2IB9 - chains C and D of the 4 polymer chains in the assembly; structure by X-ray diffraction, 2.05 A resolution.

# Chain C (and D)
Name: Acetyl-CoA acetyltransferase
Source organism: Homo sapiens
Notes: EC 2.3.1.9; chain D of this document is another copy of the same molecule, construct and numbering; everything in this record applies to it too
UniProt: P24752 (THIL_HUMAN); numbering as in UniProt (aligned over 34-427)
Sequence (395 residues; numbered 33 to 427; the number before each row is that of its first residue):
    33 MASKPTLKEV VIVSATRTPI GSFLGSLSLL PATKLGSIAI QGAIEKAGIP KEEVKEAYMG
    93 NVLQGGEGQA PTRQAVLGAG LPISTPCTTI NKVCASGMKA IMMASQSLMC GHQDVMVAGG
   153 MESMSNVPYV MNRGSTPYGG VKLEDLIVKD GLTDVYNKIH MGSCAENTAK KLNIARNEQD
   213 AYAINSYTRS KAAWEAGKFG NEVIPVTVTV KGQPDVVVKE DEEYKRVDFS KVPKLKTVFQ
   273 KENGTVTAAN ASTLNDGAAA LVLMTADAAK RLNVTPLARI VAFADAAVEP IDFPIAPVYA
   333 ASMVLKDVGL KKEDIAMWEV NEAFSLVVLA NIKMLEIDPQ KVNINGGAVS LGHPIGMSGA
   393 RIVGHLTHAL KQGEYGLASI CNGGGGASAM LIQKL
Not modelled in the structure: 33-35 (chain D: 33-34)
Sequence notes: initiating methionine (33); engineered mutation Ala34 (Val in P24752)
Metal / ion sites: K+: Tyr219, Ala280, Ala281, Ala283, Val381
Swiss-Prot annotation at these positions:
  - active site: Cys126 (Acyl-thioester intermediate), Cys413 (Proton donor/acceptor)
  - binding site (CoA): Tyr219, Arg258 to Asp260, Lys263, Ser284
  - binding site (K(+)): Tyr219, Ala280, Ala281, Ala283, Val381
  - site: His385 (Increases nucleophilicity of active site Cys)
  - modified residue: Lys66 (N6-acetyllysine), Lys78 (N6-succinyllysine), Lys174 (N6-acetyllysine), Lys181 (N6-acetyllysine), Lys190 (N6-acetyllysine), Lys202 (N6-acetyllysine), Lys223 (N6-acetyllysine), Lys230 (N6-acetyllysine), Lys243 (N6-succinyllysine), Lys251 (N6-acetyllysine), Lys257 (N6-acetyllysine), Lys263 (N6-acetyllysine), Lys266 (N6-succinyllysine), Lys268 (N6-succinyllysine), Lys273 (N6-acetyllysine), Lys338 (N6-acetyllysine)

# Interface between chain C and chain D
Pairs across the interface (140; chain C residue first):
  Pro37(C) with Thr38(D); Lys40(D); Met141(D); Cys142(D)
  Thr38(C) with Pro37(D); Thr38(D), hydrogen bond (backbone-backbone)
  Leu39(C) with Leu39(D), hydrophobic; Cys142(D)
  Lys40(C) with Ser35(D), hydrogen bond (side chain-backbone)
  Phe55(C) with Arg165(D)
  Glu88(C) with Lys131(D), salt bridge; Asp317(D)
  Tyr90(C) with Lys131(D), hydrogen bond; Met135(D)
  Gln96(C) with Gln96(D); Asn123(D), hydrogen bond; Asp182(D)
  Gly97(C) with Asp182(D)
  Gly98(C) with Leu178(D); Lys181(D), hydrogen bond (backbone-side chain); Asp182(D), hydrogen bond (backbone-side chain)
  Glu99(C) with Asp182(D)
  Gly100(C) with Lys181(D); Asp182(D), hydrogen bond (backbone-side chain)
  Gln101(C) with Lys181(D); Asp182(D); Gly183(D), hydrogen bond (side chain-backbone); Thr185(D); Asp186(D); Val187(D); Met193(D), hydrogen bond; Gly415(D); Gly416(D), hydrogen bond (side chain-backbone)
  Ala102(C) with Val125(D), hydrophobic
  Arg105(C) with Tyr188(D); Ala319(D); Val320(D), hydrogen bond (side chain-backbone); Gly416(D), hydrogen bond (side chain-backbone)
  Gln106(C) with Val187(D); Tyr188(D), hydrogen bond (backbone-side chain)
  Leu109(C) with Tyr188(D)
  Ile115(C) with Ala319(D); Val320(D); Glu321(D)
  Ser116(C) with Ala319(D)
  Pro118(C) with Asp317(D)
  Cys119(C) with Lys124(D)
  Thr120(C) with Ile122(D); Asn123(D); Lys124(D); Lys131(D)
  Thr121(C) with Ile122(D); Asn123(D), hydrogen bond (backbone-backbone)
  Ile122(C) with Thr120(D); Thr121(D); Ile122(D), hydrophobic; Met135(D), hydrophobic
  Asn123(C) with Gln96(D), hydrogen bond; Thr120(D); Thr121(D), hydrogen bond (backbone-backbone)
  Lys124(C) with Cys119(D); Thr120(D)
  Val125(C) with Ala102(D), hydrophobic
  Lys131(C) with Glu88(D), salt bridge; Tyr90(D), hydrogen bond; Thr120(D)
  Met135(C) with Tyr90(D); Ile122(D), hydrophobic; Met135(D), hydrophobic
  Gln138(C) with Ser139(D), hydrogen bond; Cys142(D); His144(D), hydrogen bond
  Ser139(C) with Gln138(D)
  Met141(C) with Pro37(D); Cys142(D), hydrophobic; His144(D)
  Cys142(C) with Pro37(D); Leu39(D); Gln138(D); Met141(D), hydrophobic; Cys142(D), hydrophobic
  Gly143(C) with Pro37(D)
  His144(C) with Gln138(D), hydrogen bond; Met141(D); Phe315(D)
  Met156(C) with Arg165(D)
  Ser157(C) with Arg165(D)
  Val159(C) with Arg165(D), hydrogen bond (backbone-side chain)
  Pro160(C) with Val162(D), hydrophobic; Met163(D)
  Tyr161(C) with Tyr161(D); Val162(D); Met163(D), hydrogen bond (backbone-backbone); Arg165(D), hydrogen bond
  Val162(C) with Pro160(D), hydrophobic; Tyr161(D); Val162(D), hydrophobic
  Met163(C) with Pro160(D); Tyr161(D), hydrogen bond (backbone-backbone)
  Asn164(C) with Tyr161(D)
  Arg165(C) with Phe55(D); Ser157(D); Val159(D), hydrogen bond (side chain-backbone); Tyr161(D), hydrogen bond; Asp177(D), salt bridge; Ile179(D)
  Asp177(C) with Arg165(D), salt bridge
  Leu178(C) with Gly98(D)
  Ile179(C) with Arg165(D)
  Lys181(C) with Gly98(D), hydrogen bond (side chain-backbone); Gly100(D); Gln101(D)
  Asp182(C) with Gln96(D); Gly97(D); Gly98(D), hydrogen bond (side chain-backbone); Glu99(D); Gly100(D), hydrogen bond (side chain-backbone); Gln101(D)
  Gly183(C) with Gln101(D), hydrogen bond (backbone-side chain)
  Thr185(C) with Gln101(D)
  Asp186(C) with Gln101(D)
  Val187(C) with Gln101(D); Gln106(D)
  Tyr188(C) with Arg105(D); Gln106(D), hydrogen bond (side chain-backbone); Leu109(D)
  Met193(C) with Gln101(D), hydrogen bond
  Phe315(C) with His144(D)
  Asp317(C) with Glu88(D); Pro118(D)
  Ala319(C) with Arg105(D); Ile115(D); Ser116(D)
  Val320(C) with Arg105(D), hydrogen bond (backbone-side chain); Ile115(D)
  Glu321(C) with Ile115(D)
  Gly415(C) with Gln101(D); Ala102(D)
  Gly416(C) with Gln101(D), hydrogen bond (backbone-side chain); Arg105(D), hydrogen bond (backbone-side chain)
Also at the interface, not in a pair above, chain C (71 interface residues in all): Leu56, Val94, Pro103, Thr117, Leu175, Leu184, Ala318, Pro322, Gly417
Also at the interface, not in a pair above, chain D (72 interface residues in all): Leu56, Val94, Pro103, Thr117, Gly143, Met156, Asn164, Leu175, Leu184, Ala318, Pro322, Gly417

# In short
Chain C and chain D form an interface of 71 and 72 residues respectively; the contacts include 35 hydrogen
bonds and 4 salt bridges. Polar pairs include Glu88(C)-Lys131(D), Arg165(C)-Asp177(D) and Lys40(C)-Ser35(D).
Chain C and chain D are both Acetyl-CoA acetyltransferase (Homo sapiens); the structure, Crystallographic and
kinetic studies of human mitochondrial acetoacetyl-CoA thiolase (T2): the importance of potassium and chloride
..., was determined by X-ray diffraction (same publication as 2IB7, 2IB8, 2IBU, 2IBW and 2IBY).
